PDB entry 6R0M | X-ray diffraction, 2.30 A resolution | chains A and B

Chain A:
Protein: Nf-YB2
Source organism: Arabidopsis thaliana
Reference sequence: A0A178UPH7 (A0A178UPH7_ARATH); residue numbers follow UniProt; this construct covers 24-116
Sequence (97 residues; each row starts with the number of its first residue):
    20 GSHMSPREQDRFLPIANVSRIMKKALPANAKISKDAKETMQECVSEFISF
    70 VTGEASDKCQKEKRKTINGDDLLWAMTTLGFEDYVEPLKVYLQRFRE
Disordered / not traced: 20-21
Construct notes: expression tag (20-23)
Reported in the primary citation:
  - mutagenesis - E65R: abolished binding to AtNF-YA2
  - mutagenesis - E65R: decreased binding to CO

Chain B:
Protein: Nf-YC3
Source organism: Arabidopsis thaliana
Reference sequence: A0A178WGU5 (A0A178WGU5_ARATH); residue numbers follow UniProt; this construct covers 55-148
Sequence (95 residues; numbered 54 to 148; the number before each row is that of its first residue):
    54 MTQFKEIEKTTDFKNHSLPLARIKKIMKADEDVRMISAEAPVVFARACEM
   104 FILELTLRSWNHTEENKRRTLQKNDIAAAVTRTDIFDFLVDIVPR
Disordered / not traced: 54-68
Construct notes: initiating methionine (54)
Reported in the primary citation:
  - mutagenesis - D83R/D85R: abolished binding to CO
  - mutagenesis - D83R/D85R: decreased binding to AtNF-YA2

Chain A / chain B interface:
Contacting residue pairs (89; chain A residue first):
  Gln-28(A) / Arg-75(B)  hydrogen bond (backbone-side chain)
  Asp-29(A) / Arg-75(B)  salt bridge
  Asp-29(A) / Lys-78(B)  salt bridge
  Arg-30(A) / Ile-79(B)
  Phe-31(A) / Arg-75(B)  hydrogen bond (backbone-side chain)
  Leu-32(A) / Leu-71(B)  hydrophobic
  Leu-32(A) / Arg-75(B)
  Leu-32(A) / Ile-76(B)  hydrophobic
  Pro-33(A) / Pro-72(B)
  Pro-33(A) / Arg-75(B)
  Asn-36(A) / Ser-70(B)
  Asn-36(A) / Leu-71(B)
  Asn-36(A) / Pro-72(B)
  Arg-39(A) / Ser-70(B)
  Ile-40(A) / Leu-71(B)  hydrophobic
  Ile-40(A) / Ile-105(B)  hydrophobic
  Ile-40(A) / Leu-106(B)
  Met-41(A) / Ile-105(B)  hydrophobic
  Met-41(A) / Thr-109(B)
  Ala-44(A) / Leu-106(B)  hydrophobic
  Leu-45(A) / Thr-109(B)
  Leu-45(A) / Trp-113(B)  hydrophobic
  Leu-45(A) / Leu-124(B)  hydrophobic
  Pro-46(A) / Trp-113(B)
  Asn-48(A) / Arg-122(B)
  Ala-49(A) / Trp-113(B)  hydrophobic
  Lys-50(A) / Arg-122(B)
  Lys-50(A) / Thr-123(B)
  Lys-50(A) / Leu-124(B)  hydrogen bond (backbone-backbone)
  Ile-51(A) / Leu-124(B)
  Ser-52(A) / Thr-123(B)
  Ser-52(A) / Leu-124(B)  hydrogen bond (backbone-backbone)
  Ser-52(A) / Gln-125(B)
  Ala-55(A) / Leu-124(B)
  Ala-55(A) / Gln-125(B)
  Ala-55(A) / Ile-129(B)
  Thr-58(A) / Lys-126(B)
  Thr-58(A) / Ile-129(B)
  Met-59(A) / Leu-108(B)  hydrophobic
  Met-59(A) / Thr-109(B)
  Glu-61(A) / Ile-145(B)
  Cys-62(A) / Phe-104(B)
  Cys-62(A) / Leu-142(B)  hydrophobic
  Val-63(A) / Ile-105(B)  hydrophobic
  Ser-64(A) / Ile-79(B)
  Glu-65(A) / Leu-142(B)
  Glu-65(A) / Ile-145(B)
  Phe-66(A) / Phe-97(B)  hydrophobic
  Phe-66(A) / Phe-104(B)  hydrophobic
  Phe-66(A) / Phe-141(B)  hydrophobic
  Ile-67(A) / Ile-79(B)  hydrophobic
  Ile-67(A) / Met-80(B)  hydrophobic
  Ile-67(A) / Phe-97(B)
  Ile-67(A) / Cys-101(B)  hydrophobic
  Phe-69(A) / Phe-141(B)  hydrophobic
  Val-70(A) / Phe-97(B)  hydrophobic
  Thr-71(A) / Met-80(B)
  Thr-71(A) / Val-86(B)
  Thr-71(A) / Phe-97(B)
  Ser-75(A) / Asp-85(B)
  Gln-79(A) / Asp-85(B)
  Lys-84(A) / Arg-87(B)
  Lys-84(A) / Met-88(B)  hydrogen bond (backbone-backbone)
  Thr-85(A) / Met-88(B)
  Thr-85(A) / Ile-89(B)
  Thr-85(A) / Ser-90(B)
  Ile-86(A) / Val-86(B)  hydrophobic
  Ile-86(A) / Met-88(B)  hydrogen bond (backbone-backbone)
  Ile-86(A) / Ile-89(B)
  Ile-86(A) / Ser-90(B)  hydrogen bond (backbone-backbone)
  Asn-87(A) / Ser-90(B)
  Asn-87(A) / Glu-92(B)
  Asn-87(A) / Ala-93(B)
  Gly-88(A) / Glu-92(B)  hydrogen bond (backbone-side chain)
  Leu-91(A) / Ala-93(B)
  Leu-91(A) / Phe-97(B)  hydrophobic
  Met-95(A) / Ala-100(B)  hydrophobic
  Gly-99(A) / Ile-138(B)
  Phe-100(A) / Ile-138(B)
  Tyr-103(A) / Met-103(B)  hydrophobic
  Tyr-103(A) / Phe-104(B)
  Tyr-103(A) / Glu-107(B)  hydrogen bond
  Leu-107(A) / Val-96(B)
  Leu-107(A) / Arg-99(B)
  Leu-107(A) / Ala-100(B)  hydrophobic
  Leu-107(A) / Met-103(B)  hydrophobic
  Tyr-110(A) / Val-95(B)
  Tyr-110(A) / Arg-99(B)  hydrogen bond
  Leu-111(A) / Glu-92(B)
Interface residues without a listed pair, chain A (53 interface residues in all): Val-37, Lys-43, Ser-68, Leu-92, Pro-106, Phe-114, Arg-115
Interface residues without a listed pair, chain B (45 interface residues in all): Asp-83, Glu-102, Leu-110, Phe-139, Val-146

Overview:
53 residues of chain A face 45 of chain B across their interface, with 10 hydrogen bonds and 2 salt bridges.
Polar contacts include Asp-29(A)/Arg-75(B), Asp-29(A)/Lys-78(B) and Gln-28(A)/Arg-75(B). From the paper: E65R
of chain A abolishes binding to AtNF-YA2; E65R of chain A reduces binding to CO.
Here chain A is Nf-YB2 and chain B is Nf-YC3, both from Arabidopsis thaliana. Entry 6R0M (Histone fold domain
of AtNF-YB2/NF-YC3 in P212121) was determined by X-ray diffraction (same publication as 6R0L and 6R0N).
